PDB entry 7R9V | X-ray diffraction, 2.69 A resolution | chain A

# Chain A
Molecule: Phosphatidylinositol 4,5-bisphosphate 3-kinase catalytic subunit alpha isoform
Source organism: Homo sapiens
Notes: EC 2.7.1.153, 2.7.11.1
Reference sequence: P42336 (PK3CA_HUMAN); numbering as in UniProt (aligned over 105-1048)
Amino-acid sequence (948 residues; row label = number of the first residue in the row):
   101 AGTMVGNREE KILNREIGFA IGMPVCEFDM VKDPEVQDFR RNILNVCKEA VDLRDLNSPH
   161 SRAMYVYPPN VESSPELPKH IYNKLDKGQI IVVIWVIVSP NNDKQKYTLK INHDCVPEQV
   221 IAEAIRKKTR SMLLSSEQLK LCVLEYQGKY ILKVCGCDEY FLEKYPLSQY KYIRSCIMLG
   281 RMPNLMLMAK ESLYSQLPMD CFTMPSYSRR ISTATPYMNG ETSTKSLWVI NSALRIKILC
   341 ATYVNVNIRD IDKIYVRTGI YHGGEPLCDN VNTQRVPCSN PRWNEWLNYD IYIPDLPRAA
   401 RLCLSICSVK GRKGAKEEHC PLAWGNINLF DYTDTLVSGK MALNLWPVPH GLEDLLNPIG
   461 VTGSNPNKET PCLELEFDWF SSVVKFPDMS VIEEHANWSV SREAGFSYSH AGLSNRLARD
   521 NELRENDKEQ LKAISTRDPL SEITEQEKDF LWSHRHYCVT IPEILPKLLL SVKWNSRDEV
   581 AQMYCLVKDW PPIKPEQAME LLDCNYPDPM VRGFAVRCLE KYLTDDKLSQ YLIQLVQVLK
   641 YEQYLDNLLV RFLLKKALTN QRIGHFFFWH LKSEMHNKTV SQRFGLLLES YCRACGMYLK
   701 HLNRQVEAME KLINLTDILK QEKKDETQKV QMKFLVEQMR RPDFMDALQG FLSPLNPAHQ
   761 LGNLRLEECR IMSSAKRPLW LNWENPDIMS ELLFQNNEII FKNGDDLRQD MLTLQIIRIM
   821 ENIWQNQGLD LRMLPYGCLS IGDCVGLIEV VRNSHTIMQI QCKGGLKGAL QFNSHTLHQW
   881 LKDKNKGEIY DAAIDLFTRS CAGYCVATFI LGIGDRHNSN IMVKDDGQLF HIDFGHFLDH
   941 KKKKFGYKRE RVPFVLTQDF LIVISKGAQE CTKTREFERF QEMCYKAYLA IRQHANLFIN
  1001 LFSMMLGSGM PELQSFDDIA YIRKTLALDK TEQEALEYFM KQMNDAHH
Not modelled in the structure: 101-106, 232-245, 310-324, 346-353, 411-416, 500-522, 940-951, 966-971, 1046-1048
Construct notes: expression tag (101-104)
Glycans and other covalent adducts: compound 2Q7 linked to Cys-862
Ligand contacts: 2Q7 (N-[2-(4-{4-[2-amino-4-(difluoromethyl)pyrimidin-5-yl]-6-(morpholin-4-yl)-1,3,5-triazin-2-yl}piperazin-1-yl)-2-oxoethyl]-1-(prop-2-enoyl)piperidine-4-carboxamide): Met-772, Ser-774, Pro-778, Ile-800, Lys-802, Asp-805, Leu-807, Asp-810, Tyr-836, Ile-848, Glu-849, Val-850, Val-851, Ser-854, Thr-856, Met-858, Gln-859, Ser-919, Met-922, Phe-930, Ile-932, Asp-933
Curated features (UniProtKB/Swiss-Prot):
  - region: Ile-771 to Arg-777 (G-loop), Gly-912 to Asn-920 (Catalytic loop), His-931 to Thr-957 (Activation loop)
  - site: Lys-776 (Implicated in the recognition of ATP as well as PIP2. Also crucial for autophosphorylation of the p85alpha subunit)
  - natural variant: Gly-106 (G106V: In CRC), Ile-112 (I112N: In MCAP), Arg-115 (R115P: In CLAPO and MADAC; uncertain significance), Gly-118 (G118D: In CWS5), Glu-135 (E135K: In CWS5), Glu-218 (E218K: In CWS5), Tyr-343 (Y343C: Found in a cancer sample; uncertain significance), Val-356 (V356I: In CWS5), Gly-364 (G364R: In MCAP), Glu-365 (E365K: In MCAP), Cys-378 (C378Y: In MCAP), Arg-382 (R382K: In CWS5), 14 further natural variant entries in UniProt
Reported in the primary citation:
  - binding site for 2Q7: Lys-802, Asp-805, Val-851, Thr-856, Met-858, Gln-859, Cys-862
  - mutagenesis - C862S: decreased binding to 2Q7
  - disease-associated variants - E545K, H1047R: increased catalytic activity (citing earlier work)

# In short
Covalently linked compound 2Q7: at Cys-862. From the paper: a binding site for 2Q7 at Lys-802, Asp-805 and
Val-851 among others; E545K and H1047R increase catalytic activity.
Chain A is Phosphatidylinositol 4,5-bisphosphate 3-kinase catalytic subunit alpha isoform (Homo sapiens); the
structure, Structure of PIK3CA with covalent inhibitor 19, was determined by X-ray diffraction together with
7R9Y from the same study.
